4Y84 - chains R and S of the 34 polymer chains in the assembly; structure by X-ray diffraction, 2.70 A resolution.

Chain R:
Protein: Proteasome subunit alpha type-5
Organism: Saccharomyces cerevisiae S288c
Notes: EC 3.4.25.1
UniProt: P32379 (PSA5_YEAST); residues -7 to 252 here correspond to UniProt positions 1-260 (UniProt number = residue number + 8)
Chain sequence (260 residues; row label = number of the first residue in the row; numbers below 1 keep their minus sign (Met-7 is residue -7)):
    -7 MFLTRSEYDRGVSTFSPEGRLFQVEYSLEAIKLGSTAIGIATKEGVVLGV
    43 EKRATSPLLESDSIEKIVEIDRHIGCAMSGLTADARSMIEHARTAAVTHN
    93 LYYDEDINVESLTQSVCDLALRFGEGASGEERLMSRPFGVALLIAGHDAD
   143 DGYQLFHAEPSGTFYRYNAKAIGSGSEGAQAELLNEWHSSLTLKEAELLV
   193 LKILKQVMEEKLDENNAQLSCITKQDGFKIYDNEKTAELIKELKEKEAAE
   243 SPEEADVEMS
Not modelled in the structure: -7 to 0, 118-124, 243-252

Chain S:
Protein: Proteasome subunit alpha type-6
Organism: Saccharomyces cerevisiae S288c
Notes: EC 3.4.25.1
UniProt: P40302 (PSA6_YEAST); residues 0-233 here correspond to UniProt positions 1-234 (UniProt number = residue number + 1)
Chain sequence (234 residues; numbered 0 to 233; the number before each row is that of its first residue; numbering starts at 0):
     0 MFRNNYDGDTVTFSPTGRLFQVEYALEAIKQGSVTVGLRSNTHAVLVALK
    50 RNADELSSYQKKIIKCDEHMGLSLAGLAPDARVLSNYLRQQCNYSSLVFN
   100 RKLAVERAGHLLCDKAQKNTQSYGGRPYGVGLLIIGYDKSGAHLLEFQPS
   150 GNVTELYGTAIGARSQGAKTYLERTLDTFIKIDGNPDELIKAGVEAISQS
   200 LRDESLTVDNLSIAIVGKDTPFTIYDGEAVAKYI
Not modelled in the structure: 0-2

How chain R and chain S interact:
Pairs across the interface (43):
  Arg2(R) - Gly7(S)
  Ser5(R) - Gly123(S)
  Ser5(R) - Arg125(S)
  Thr6(R) - Gly7(S)
  Thr6(R) - Gln20(S)
  Phe7(R) - Gln20(S)  hydrogen bond (backbone-side chain)
  Phe7(R) - Tyr23(S)
  Phe7(R) - Ala24(S)  hydrophobic
  Phe7(R) - Arg125(S)
  Phe7(R) - Pro126(S)
  Phe7(R) - Gly128(S)
  Ser8(R) - Tyr23(S)
  Pro9(R) - Tyr23(S)  hydrophobic
  Pro9(R) - Glu26(S)
  Glu10(R) - Glu26(S)
  Glu10(R) - Gln30(S)  hydrogen bond (backbone-side chain)
  Gly11(R) - Tyr23(S)
  Gly11(R) - Ala27(S)
  Leu13(R) - Arg125(S)
  Gln106(R) - Arg81(S)  hydrogen bond
  Asp110(R) - Arg81(S)  salt bridge
  Leu113(R) - Pro78(S)  hydrophobic
  Leu113(R) - Arg125(S)
  Ser153(R) - Pro78(S)
  Gly154(R) - Pro78(S)
  Thr155(R) - Gln59(S)
  Phe156(R) - Gln59(S)
  Tyr157(R) - Arg50(S)
  Tyr157(R) - Ala52(S)
  Tyr157(R) - Ser56(S)
  Tyr157(R) - Ser57(S)
  Tyr157(R) - Gln59(S)
  Arg158(R) - Ser56(S)
  Arg158(R) - Ser57(S)  hydrogen bond (backbone-backbone)
  Tyr159(R) - Ala52(S)
  Tyr159(R) - Asp53(S)
  Tyr159(R) - Leu55(S)
  Tyr159(R) - Ser56(S)
  Asn160(R) - Leu55(S)  hydrogen bond (backbone-backbone)
  Ala161(R) - Leu55(S)
  Gln172(R) - Asp53(S)  hydrogen bond
  Leu175(R) - Leu55(S)
  Leu176(R) - Leu55(S)
Other interface residues (no listed pair), chain R (27 interface residues in all): Gly3, Glu117, Trp179
Other interface residues (no listed pair), chain S (27 interface residues in all): Asp6, Asn51, Glu54, Leu76, Asp79, Tyr122, Gly124

Summary:
The chain R/chain S interface involves 27 residues from each chain, with 6 hydrogen bonds and 1 salt bridge.
Polar pairs include Asp110(R)-Arg81(S), Phe7(R)-Gln20(S) and Glu10(R)-Gln30(S).
Here chain R is Proteasome subunit alpha type-5 and chain S is Proteasome subunit alpha type-6, both from
Saccharomyces cerevisiae S288c. Entry 4Y84 (Yeast 20S proteasome in complex with N3-A(4,4-F2P)nLL-ep) was
determined by X-ray diffraction together with 4Y69, 4Y6A, 4Y6V, 4Y6Z, 4Y70, 4Y74 and 34 further entries from
the same study.
